8GUT - chains A and B of the 5 polymer chains in the assembly; structure by electron microscopy, 2.98 A resolution.

== Chain A ==
Molecule: Guanine nucleotide-binding protein G(i) subunit alpha-1
From: Homo sapiens
Reference sequence: P63096 (GNAI1_HUMAN); residue numbers follow UniProt; this construct covers 1-354
Amino-acid sequence (354 residues; each row starts with the number of its first residue):
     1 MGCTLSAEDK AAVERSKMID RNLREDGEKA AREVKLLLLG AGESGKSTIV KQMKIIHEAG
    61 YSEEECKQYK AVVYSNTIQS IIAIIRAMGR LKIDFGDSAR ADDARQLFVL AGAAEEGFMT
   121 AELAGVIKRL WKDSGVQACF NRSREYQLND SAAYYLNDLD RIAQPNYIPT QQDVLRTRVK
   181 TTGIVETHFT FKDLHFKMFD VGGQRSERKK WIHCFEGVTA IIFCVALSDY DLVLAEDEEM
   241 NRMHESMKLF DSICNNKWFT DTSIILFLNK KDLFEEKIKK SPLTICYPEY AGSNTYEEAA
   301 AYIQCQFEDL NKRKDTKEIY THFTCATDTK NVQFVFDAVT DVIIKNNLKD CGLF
Not modelled in the structure: 1-2, 55-181, 233-239
UniProt features mapped onto this chain:
  - region: K35 to T48 (G1 motif), D173 to T181 (G2 motif), F196 to R205 (G3 motif), I265 to D272 (G4 motif), T324 to T329 (G5 motif)
  - binding site (GTP): E43 to T48, S151, L175 to T181, D200 to Q204, N269 to D272, A326
  - binding site (Mg(2+)): S47, T181
  - modified residue: R178 (ADP-ribosylarginine), Q204 (Deamidated glutamine), C351 (ADP-ribosylcysteine)
  - lipidation: G2 (N-myristoyl glycine), C3 (S-palmitoyl cysteine)
  - natural variant: G40 (G40C: In NEDHISB; G40R: In NEDHISB), G45 (G45D: In NEDHISB), T48 (T48I: In NEDHISB; T48K: In NEDHISB), Q52 (Q52P: In NEDHISB), S75 (deletion: In NEDHISB; uncertain significance), Q172 (deletion: In NEDHISB), D173 (D173V: In NEDHISB), E186 to F189 (deletion: In NEDHISB; uncertain significance), C224 (C224Y: In NEDHISB), K270 (K270N: In NEDHISB; K270R: In NEDHISB), D272 (D272G: In NEDHISB), A326 (A326P: In NEDHISB), 1 further natural variant entry in UniProt
  - mutagenesis: G42 (G42R: Abolishes switch to an activated conformation and dissociation from beta and gamma subunits upon GTP binding. Abolishes interaction with RGS family members), E116 (E116L: Enhances interaction (inactive GDP-bound) with RGS14), Q147 (Q147L: Enhances interaction (inactive GDP-bound) with RGS14), E245 (E245L: Enhances interaction (inactive GDP-bound) with RGS14)

== Chain B ==
Molecule: Guanine nucleotide-binding protein G(I)/G(S)/G(T) subunit beta-1
From: Homo sapiens
Reference sequence: P62873 (GBB1_HUMAN); residues 1-340 here = UniProt positions 1-340
Amino-acid sequence (340 residues; row label = number of the first residue in the row):
     1 MSELDQLRQE AEQLKNQIRD ARKACADATL SQITNNIDPV GRIQMRTRRT LRGHLAKIYA
    61 MHWGTDSRLL VSASQDGKLI IWDSYTTNKV HAIPLRSSWV MTCAYAPSGN YVACGGLDNI
   121 CSIYNLKTRE GNVRVSRELA GHTGYLSCCR FLDDNQIVTS SGDTTCALWD IETGQQTTTF
   181 TGHTGDVMSL SLAPDTRLFV SGACDASAKL WDVREGMCRQ TFTGHESDIN AICFFPNGNA
   241 FATGSDDATC RLFDLRADQE LMTYSHDNII CGITSVSFSK SGRLLLAGYD DFNCNVWDAL
   301 KADRAGVLAG HDNRVSCLGV TDDGMAVATG SWDSFLKIWN
Not modelled in the structure: 1-2
UniProt features mapped onto this chain:
  - modified residue: S2 (N-acetylserine), H266 (Phosphohistidine)
  - natural variant: L30 (L30F: In MRD42; uncertain significance), R52 (R52G: In MRD42), G64 (G64V: In MRD42), D76 (D76E: In MRD42; D76G: In MRD42), G77 (G77S: In MRD42), K78 (K78R: In MRD42), I80 (I80N: In MRD42; I80T: In MRD42), H91 (H91R: In MRD42; uncertain significance), A92 (A92T: In MRD42), P94 (P94S: In MRD42), L95 (L95P: In MRD42), R96 (R96L: In MRD42), 5 further natural variant entries in UniProt

== Interface between chain A and chain B ==
Contacting residue pairs (52; chain A residue first):
  V13(A) with N88(B)
  R15(A) with V90(B), hydrogen bond (side chain-backbone); H91(B), hydrogen bond
  S16(A) with N88(B); K89(B)
  I19(A) with K89(B); V90(B); H91(B); A92(B), hydrophobic
  D20(A) with K89(B), salt bridge
  L23(A) with G53(B); K78(B); I80(B), hydrophobic; K89(B)
  D26(A) with K78(B), salt bridge
  G27(A) with L55(B)
  T182(A) with D118(B), hydrogen bond (side chain-backbone)
  G183(A) with L117(B); D118(B); N119(B)
  I184(A) with W99(B); L117(B)
  F199(A) with W99(B)
  Q204(A) with L117(B); N119(B), hydrogen bond; T143(B); G144(B); Y145(B)
  S206(A) with Y145(B); G162(B); D186(B), hydrogen bond
  E207(A) with D186(B), hydrogen bond (backbone-side chain)
  K210(A) with Y145(B); M188(B); C204(B); D228(B); N230(B), hydrogen bond; D246(B), salt bridge
  W211(A) with L117(B), hydrophobic; Y145(B)
  H213(A) with K57(B), hydrogen bond (backbone-side chain); Y59(B), hydrogen bond; W332(B)
  C214(A) with Y59(B), hydrogen bond (backbone-side chain); Q75(B), hydrogen bond; W99(B); M101(B), hydrophobic
  F215(A) with W99(B), hydrophobic; L117(B), hydrophobic
  E216(A) with K57(B), salt bridge
  W258(A) with R314(B); W332(B), hydrophobic
Interface residues without a listed pair, chain A (23 interface residues in all): K209
Interface residues without a listed pair, chain B (31 interface residues in all): R52, T87

== Overview ==
The interface between chain A and chain B involves 23 residues on one side and 31 on the other; the contacts
include 11 hydrogen bonds and 4 salt bridges. Polar pairs include D20(A)-K89(B), D26(A)-K78(B) and
K210(A)-D246(B).
Here chain A is Guanine nucleotide-binding protein G(i) subunit alpha-1 and chain B is Guanine
nucleotide-binding protein G(I)/G(S)/G(T) subunit beta-1, both from Homo sapiens. Entry 8GUT (Cryo-EM
structure of LEI-CB2-Gi complex) was determined by electron microscopy, deposited together with 8GUQ, 8GUR and
8GUS.
